Entry 2ODR (X-ray diffraction, 3.23 A resolution); this record covers chains B and C of the 4 polymer chains in the assembly.

== Chain B ==
Name: phosphoseryl-tRNA synthetase
From: Methanococcus maripaludis
Notes: EC 6.1.1.-
UniProt: Q6LZE1 (Q6LZE1_METMP); numbering as in UniProt (aligned over 1-537)
Sequence (648 residues; numbered -18 to 2275; 1646 numbers in that range are skipped by the numbering (no residue carries them; nothing is unmodelled there); the number before each row is that of its first residue; numbers below 1 keep their minus sign (Met-18 is residue -18); X marks 92 residues of unknown identity (built as UNK)):
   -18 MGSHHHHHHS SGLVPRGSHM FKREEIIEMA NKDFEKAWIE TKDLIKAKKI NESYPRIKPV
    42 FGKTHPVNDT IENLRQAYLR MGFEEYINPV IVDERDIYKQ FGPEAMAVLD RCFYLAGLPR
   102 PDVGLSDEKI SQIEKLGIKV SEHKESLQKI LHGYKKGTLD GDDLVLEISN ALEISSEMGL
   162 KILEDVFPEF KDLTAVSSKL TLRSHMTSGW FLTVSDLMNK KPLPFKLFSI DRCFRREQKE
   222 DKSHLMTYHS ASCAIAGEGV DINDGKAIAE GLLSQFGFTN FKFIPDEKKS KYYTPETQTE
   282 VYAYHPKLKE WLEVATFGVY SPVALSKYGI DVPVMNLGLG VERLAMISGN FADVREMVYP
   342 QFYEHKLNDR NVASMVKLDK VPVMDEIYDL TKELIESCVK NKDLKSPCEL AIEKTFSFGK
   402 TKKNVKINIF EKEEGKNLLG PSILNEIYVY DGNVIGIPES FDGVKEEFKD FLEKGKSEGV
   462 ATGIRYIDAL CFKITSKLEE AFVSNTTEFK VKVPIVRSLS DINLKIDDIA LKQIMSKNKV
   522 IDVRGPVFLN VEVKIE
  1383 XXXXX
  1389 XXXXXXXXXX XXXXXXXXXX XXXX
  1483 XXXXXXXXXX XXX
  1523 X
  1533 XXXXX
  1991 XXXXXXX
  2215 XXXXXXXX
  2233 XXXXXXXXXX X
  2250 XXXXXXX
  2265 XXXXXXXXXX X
Unresolved in the structure: -18 to 30, 102-170, 383-422, 441-448, 483-501, 523-537
Construct notes: cloning artifact (-18 to 0)
Curated features (UniProtKB/Swiss-Prot):
  - binding site (substrate): His186 to Thr188, Ser231 to Ser233, Tyr273, Tyr274, Asn317

== Chain C ==
Name: phosphoseryl-tRNA synthetase
From: Methanococcus maripaludis
Notes: EC 6.1.1.-
UniProt: Q6LZE1 (Q6LZE1_METMP); residues 1-537 carry their UniProt numbers (537 of 682 residues fall inside the UniProt entry; the rest is not from it)
Sequence (701 residues; each row starts with the number of its first residue; note: 1593 numbers in that range are skipped by the numbering (no residue carries them; nothing is unmodelled there); numbers below 1 keep their minus sign (Met-18 is residue -18); X marks 145 residues of unknown identity (built as UNK)):
   -18 MGSHHHHHHS SGLVPRGSHM FKREEIIEMA NKDFEKAWIE TKDLIKAKKI NESYPRIKPV
    42 FGKTHPVNDT IENLRQAYLR MGFEEYINPV IVDERDIYKQ FGPEAMAVLD RCFYLAGLPR
   102 PDVGLSDEKI SQIEKLGIKV SEHKESLQKI LHGYKKGTLD GDDLVLEISN ALEISSEMGL
   162 KILEDVFPEF KDLTAVSSKL TLRSHMTSGW FLTVSDLMNK KPLPFKLFSI DRCFRREQKE
   222 DKSHLMTYHS ASCAIAGEGV DINDGKAIAE GLLSQFGFTN FKFIPDEKKS KYYTPETQTE
   282 VYAYHPKLKE WLEVATFGVY SPVALSKYGI DVPVMNLGLG VERLAMISGN FADVREMVYP
   342 QFYEHKLNDR NVASMVKLDK VPVMDEIYDL TKELIESCVK NKDLKSPCEL AIEKTFSFGK
   402 TKKNVKINIF EKEEGKNLLG PSILNEIYVY DGNVIGIPES FDGVKEEFKD FLEKGKSEGV
   462 ATGIRYIDAL CFKITSKLEE AFVSNTTEFK VKVPIVRSLS DINLKIDDIA LKQIMSKNKV
   522 IDVRGPVFLN VEVKIE
  1364 XXXXXXXXXX XXXXXXXXX
  1389 XXXXXXX
  1405 XXXXXXX
  1449 XXXXXXXXXX XXXXXXXXXX XXXXXXXXXX XXXXXXXX
  1489 XXXXXXX
  1503 XXX
  1527 XXXX
  1533 XXXXX
  2210 XXXXXXXXXX XXXXXX
  2229 XXXXXXXXXX XXXXX
  2247 XXXXXXXXXX XXX
  2265 XXXXXXXXXX X
Unresolved in the structure: -18 to 3, 102-170, 364-422, 441-505, 520-537
Construct notes: cloning artifact (-18 to 0)
Curated features (UniProtKB/Swiss-Prot):
  - binding site (substrate): His186 to Thr188, Ser231 to Ser233, Tyr273, Tyr274, Asn317

== Interface between chain B and chain C ==
Contacting residue pairs (64):
  Ser34(B) with Asn244(C)
  Tyr35(B) with Asn244(C), hydrogen bond (backbone-side chain); Lys247(C); Glu251(C), hydrogen bond; Phe264(C), hydrophobic
  Ile38(B) with Asn244(C)
  Pro40(B) with Ala248(C)
  Phe42(B) with Arg61(C); Met62(C), hydrophobic; Gly252(C); Ser255(C); Gln256(C)
  Gly43(B) with Arg61(C), hydrogen bond (backbone-backbone)
  Arg61(B) with Phe42(C); Gly43(C), hydrogen bond (backbone-backbone)
  Met62(B) with Phe42(C), hydrophobic
  Pro84(B) with Phe15(C)
  Gly240(B) with Lys29(C)
  Val241(B) with Ile26(C)
  Asp242(B) with Ala28(C); Lys29(C), salt bridge
  Asn244(B) with Lys29(C); Ser34(C); Tyr35(C), hydrogen bond (side chain-backbone); Ile38(C)
  Asp245(B) with Lys29(C), salt bridge
  Lys247(B) with Tyr35(C)
  Ala248(B) with Ile38(C), hydrophobic; Pro40(C)
  Glu251(B) with Tyr35(C), hydrogen bond; Pro40(C); Arg351(C), salt bridge
  Gly252(B) with Phe42(C)
  Ser255(B) with Phe42(C)
  Gln256(B) with Phe42(C); Gly43(C)
  Phe264(B) with Tyr35(C), hydrophobic
  Lys270(B) with Trp19(C)
  Lys272(B) with Phe15(C); Glu16(C), salt bridge; Trp19(C), hydrogen bond (backbone-side chain)
  Tyr274(B) with Trp19(C), hydrogen bond (backbone-side chain)
  Thr275(B) with Lys23(C); Ile26(C)
  Pro276(B) with Trp19(C)
  Glu277(B) with Lys23(C), salt bridge
  Val300(B) with Ile26(C), hydrophobic
  Ser302(B) with Trp19(C); Thr22(C)
  Pro303(B) with Thr22(C)
  Val304(B) with Ile7(C), hydrophobic; Ala11(C), hydrophobic; Phe15(C), hydrophobic; Ala18(C); Trp19(C)
  Ser307(B) with Arg4(C); Ile7(C); Ile8(C)
  Gly310(B) with Arg4(C)
  Asp312(B) with Arg4(C), salt bridge
  Arg351(B) with Glu251(C), salt bridge
  Ser458(B) with Trp292(C)
  Glu459(B) with Asn261(C), hydrogen bond (backbone-side chain)
  Gly460(B) with Asn261(C), hydrogen bond (backbone-side chain)
Other interface residues (no listed pair), chain B (48 interface residues in all): Val41, Thr45, Asn261, Lys263, Ser271, Lys288, Tyr301, Lys308, Pro314, Val461
Other interface residues (no listed pair), chain C (41 interface residues in all): Asn12, Ile20, Leu25, Lys27, Glu33, Val41, Thr45, Lys263, Lys288

== Overview ==
48 residues of chain B and 41 residues of chain C are in contact, with 10 hydrogen bonds and 7 salt bridges.
Among the polar pairs are Asp242(B)-Lys29(C), Asp245(B)-Lys29(C) and Glu251(B)-Arg351(C). From UniProt: 9
substrate-binding residues on chain B; 9 substrate-binding residues on chain C.
Chain B is phosphoseryl-tRNA synthetase and chain C is phosphoseryl-tRNA synthetase, both from Methanococcus
maripaludis; the structure, Methanococcus Maripaludis Phosphoseryl-tRNA synthetase, was determined by X-ray
diffraction.
